3F3G - chains F and H of the 8 polymer chains in the assembly; structure by X-ray diffraction, 3.75 A resolution.

Chain F:
Molecule: Nucleoporin SEH1
From: Saccharomyces cerevisiae
UniProtKB: P53011 (SEH1_YEAST); residue numbers follow UniProt; this construct covers 1-349
Sequence (351 residues; each row starts with the number of its first residue; numbers below 1 keep their minus sign (Pro-1 is residue -1)):
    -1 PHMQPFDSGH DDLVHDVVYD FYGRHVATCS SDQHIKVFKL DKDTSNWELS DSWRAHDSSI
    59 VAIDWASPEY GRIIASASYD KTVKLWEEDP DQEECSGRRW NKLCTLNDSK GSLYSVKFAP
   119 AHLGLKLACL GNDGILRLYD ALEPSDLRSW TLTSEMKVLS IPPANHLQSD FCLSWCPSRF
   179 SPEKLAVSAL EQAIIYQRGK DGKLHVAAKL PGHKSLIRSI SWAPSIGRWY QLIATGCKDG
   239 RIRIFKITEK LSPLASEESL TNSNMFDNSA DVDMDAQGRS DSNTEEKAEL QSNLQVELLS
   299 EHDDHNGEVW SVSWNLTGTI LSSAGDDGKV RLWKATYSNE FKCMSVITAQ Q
Unresolved in the structure: -1 to 0, 161-166, 249-289, 348-349
Construct notes: expression tag (-1 to 0)
UniProt features mapped onto this chain:
  - modified residue: Ser257 (Phosphoserine)

Chain H:
Molecule: Nucleoporin NUP85
From: Saccharomyces cerevisiae
UniProtKB: P46673 (NUP85_YEAST); numbering as in UniProt (aligned over 1-570)
Sequence (570 residues; numbered 1 to 570; the number before each row is that of its first residue):
     1 MTIDDSNRLL MDVDQFDFLD DGTAQLSNNK TDEEEQLYKR DPVSGAILVP MTVNDQPIEK
    61 NGDKMPLKFK LGPLSYQNMA FITAKDKYKL YPVRIPRLDT SKEFSAYVSG LFEIYRDLGD
   121 DRVFNVPTIG VVNSNFAKEH NATVNLAMEA ILNELEVFIG RVKDQDGRVN RFYELEESLT
   181 VLNCLRTMYF ILDGQDVEEN RSEFIESLLN WINRSDGEPD EEYIEQVFSV KDSTAGKKVF
   241 ETQYFWKLLN QLVLRGLLSQ AIGCIERSDL LPYLSDTCAV SFDAVSDSIE LLKQYPKDSS
   301 STFREWKNLV LKLSQAFGSS ATDISGELRD YIEDFLLVIG GNQRKILQYS RTWYESFCGF
   361 LLYYIPSLEL SAEYLQMSLE ANVVDITNDW EQPCVDIISG KIHSILPVME SLDSCTAAFT
   421 AMICEAKGLI ENIFEGEKNS DDYSNEDNEM LEDLFSYRNG MASYMLNSFA FELCSLGDKE
   481 LWPVAIGLIA LSATGTRSAK KMVIAELLPH YPFVTNDDIE WMLSICVEWR LPEIAKEIYT
   541 TLGNQMLSAH NIIESIANFS RAGKYELVKS
Unresolved in the structure: 1-38, 127-135, 431-451, 562-570

Interface between chain F and chain H:
Residue-residue contacts - 117 pairs, chain F then chain H:
  Met1(F) - Tyr76(H)
  Met1(F) - Pro92(H)
  Met1(F) - Arg94(H)
  Gln2(F) - Pro92(H)
  Pro3(F) - Leu90(H)
  Pro3(F) - Tyr91(H)  hydrophobic
  Pro3(F) - Pro92(H)
  Phe4(F) - Lys89(H)
  Phe4(F) - Leu90(H)  hydrogen bond (backbone-backbone)
  Ser6(F) - Tyr88(H)  hydrogen bond (side chain-backbone)
  His8(F) - Tyr88(H)
  Asp9(F) - Tyr88(H)
  Asp10(F) - Tyr88(H)
  Leu11(F) - Ala84(H)
  Leu11(F) - Tyr88(H)
  Val12(F) - Thr83(H)  hydrogen bond (backbone-side chain)
  His13(F) - Lys68(H)
  His13(F) - Phe81(H)
  His13(F) - Thr83(H)
  Asp14(F) - Lys70(H)  salt bridge
  Val15(F) - Lys70(H)
  Val15(F) - Met79(H)  hydrophobic
  Val15(F) - Phe81(H)  hydrophobic
  Val15(F) - Leu90(H)  hydrophobic
  Val16(F) - Lys70(H)
  Tyr17(F) - Pro73(H)
  Tyr17(F) - Gln77(H)  hydrogen bond (side chain-backbone)
  Tyr17(F) - Asn78(H)  hydrogen bond (side chain-backbone)
  Tyr17(F) - Met79(H)  hydrogen bond (side chain-backbone)
  Asp18(F) - Pro73(H)
  Phe19(F) - Pro73(H)
  Phe19(F) - Pro509(H)
  Phe19(F) - His510(H)
  Gly21(F) - Pro73(H)
  Arg22(F) - Leu74(H)
  Arg22(F) - Tyr76(H)
  Thr26(F) - Leu90(H)
  Leu38(F) - Gln77(H)
  Trp45(F) - Gln77(H)  hydrogen bond
  Glu67(F) - Glu537(H)
  Lys115(F) - Lys70(H)
  Ser176(F) - Glu506(H)
  Arg177(F) - Ala505(H)  hydrogen bond (side chain-backbone)
  Arg177(F) - Glu506(H)
  Phe178(F) - Met502(H)  hydrophobic
  Phe178(F) - Ala505(H)  hydrophobic
  Ser223(F) - Glu506(H)
  Ile224(F) - Phe471(H)
  Ile224(F) - Val503(H)  hydrophobic
  Ile224(F) - Glu506(H)
  Gly225(F) - Glu452(H)
  Gly225(F) - Asp453(H)
  Gly225(F) - Leu454(H)  hydrogen bond (backbone-backbone)
  Gly225(F) - Phe455(H)  hydrogen bond (backbone-backbone)
  Gly225(F) - Val503(H)
  Arg226(F) - Asp453(H)
  Arg226(F) - Phe455(H)
  Trp227(F) - Glu452(H)
  Trp227(F) - Asp453(H)  hydrogen bond (backbone-side chain)
  Asp302(F) - Ser44(H)  hydrogen bond
  Trp308(F) - Pro66(H)  hydrophobic
  Trp308(F) - Leu67(H)
  Ser309(F) - Lys68(H)
  Ser309(F) - Phe69(H)  hydrogen bond (side chain-backbone)
  Ser311(F) - Phe69(H)
  Ser311(F) - Leu71(H)
  Trp312(F) - Leu71(H)
  Asn313(F) - Leu71(H)
  Asn313(F) - Ser475(H)
  Leu314(F) - Pro73(H)
  Leu314(F) - Ser475(H)
  Leu314(F) - His510(H)
  Thr315(F) - Phe471(H)
  Thr315(F) - Leu507(H)
  Ile318(F) - Leu71(H)
  Ile318(F) - Ile95(H)  hydrophobic
  Ser320(F) - Phe69(H)  hydrogen bond (side chain-backbone)
  Ser320(F) - Leu71(H)
  Ala322(F) - Leu67(H)
  Ala322(F) - Phe69(H)
  Gly323(F) - Met65(H)
  Gly323(F) - Leu67(H)
  Asp324(F) - Lys64(H)
  Asp324(F) - Met65(H)
  Gly326(F) - Ile58(H)
  Gly326(F) - Leu67(H)
  Lys327(F) - Leu67(H)
  Val328(F) - Phe69(H)  hydrophobic
  Arg329(F) - Ser44(H)  hydrogen bond
  Leu330(F) - Leu71(H)  hydrophobic
  Leu330(F) - Ile95(H)  hydrophobic
  Leu330(F) - Pro96(H)
  Ala333(F) - Tyr464(H)
  Thr334(F) - Tyr464(H)
  Tyr335(F) - Tyr457(H)  hydrogen bond (side chain-backbone)
  Tyr335(F) - Asn459(H)
  Tyr335(F) - Gly460(H)
  Tyr335(F) - Met461(H)  hydrogen bond (side chain-backbone)
  Tyr335(F) - Tyr464(H)  hydrophobic
  Cys341(F) - Ala46(H)
  Met342(F) - Ala46(H)
  Met342(F) - Ile95(H)  hydrophobic
  Ser343(F) - Ile47(H)
  Ser343(F) - Pro96(H)
  Val344(F) - Ile47(H)  hydrogen bond (backbone-backbone)
  Val344(F) - Leu48(H)  hydrophobic
  Val344(F) - Val49(H)  hydrogen bond (backbone-backbone)
  Ile345(F) - Val49(H)
  Ile345(F) - Met51(H)  hydrophobic
  Ile345(F) - Val93(H)  hydrophobic
  Thr346(F) - Val49(H)  hydrogen bond (backbone-backbone)
  Thr346(F) - Pro50(H)
  Thr346(F) - Met51(H)
  Ala347(F) - Met51(H)  hydrophobic
  Ala347(F) - Gln56(H)
  Ala347(F) - Pro57(H)  hydrophobic
  Ala347(F) - Ile58(H)
Other interface residues (no listed pair), chain F (68 interface residues in all): Asp5, Gly7, Tyr20, Val24, Tyr228, Thr317, Leu319, Lys332
Other interface residues (no listed pair), chain H (63 interface residues in all): Thr52, Asp55, Gly72, Ile82, Lys85, Glu410, Ser468, Phe513

Overview:
68 residues of chain F and 63 residues of chain H are in contact; the contacts include 20 hydrogen bonds and 1
salt bridge. Polar contacts include Asp14(F)-Lys70(H), Ser6(F)-Tyr88(H) and Val12(F)-Thr83(H).
Here chain F is Nucleoporin SEH1 and chain H is Nucleoporin NUP85, both from Saccharomyces cerevisiae. Entry
3F3G (Crystal structure of the nucleoporin pair Nup85-Seh1, space group P212121) was determined by X-ray
diffraction (same publication as 3F3F and 3F3P).
